8K23 - chains K and P of the 32 polymer chains in the assembly; structure by electron microscopy, 3.75 A resolution.

Chain K:
Protein: Csy3
Source organism: Vibrio phage ICP1_2004_A
UniProtKB: F1D5V6 (F1D5V6_9CAUD); numbering as in UniProt (aligned over 1-306)
Chain sequence (306 residues; each row starts with the number of its first residue):
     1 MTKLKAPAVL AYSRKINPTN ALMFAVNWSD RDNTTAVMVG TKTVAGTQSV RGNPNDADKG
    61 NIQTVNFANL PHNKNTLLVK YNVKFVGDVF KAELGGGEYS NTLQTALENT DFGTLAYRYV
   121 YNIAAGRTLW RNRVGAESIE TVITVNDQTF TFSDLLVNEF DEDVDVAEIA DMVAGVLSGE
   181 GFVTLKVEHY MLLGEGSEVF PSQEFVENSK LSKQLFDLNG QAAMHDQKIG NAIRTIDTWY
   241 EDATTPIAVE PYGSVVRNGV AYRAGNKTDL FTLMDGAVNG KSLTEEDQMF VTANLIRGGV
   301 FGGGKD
Not modelled in the structure: 1, 304-306

Chain P:
Molecule: 60-nt RNA strand
Source organism: Vibrio phage ICP1_2004_A
Sequence (60 nucleotides; numbered -7 to 52; the number before each row is that of its first residue; numbers below 1 keep their minus sign (C-7 is residue -7)):
    -7 CUUAAAGAGU CAACCCUUUG CUUAUCUUCC CUAUUUAAAU GUUAGCAGCC GCAUAGGCUG

Chain K / chain P interface:
Residue-residue contacts - 52 pairs, chain K then chain P:
  Ala11(K) - A-3(P)  sugar contact
  Tyr12(K) - A-3(P)  hydrogen bond to the sugar
  Tyr12(K) - A-2(P)  sugar contact
  Ser13(K) - A-3(P)  phosphate contact
  Ser13(K) - A-2(P)  hydrogen bond to the phosphate
  Arg14(K) - A-3(P)  phosphate contact
  Arg14(K) - A-2(P)  hydrogen bond to the phosphate
  Arg14(K) - G-1(P)  salt bridge to the phosphate
  Val44(K) - A5(P)  sugar contact
  Ala45(K) - A5(P)  hydrogen bond to the sugar
  Ala45(K) - C6(P)  phosphate contact
  Ala45(K) - C7(P)  phosphate contact
  Gly46(K) - A5(P)  sugar contact
  Gly46(K) - C6(P)  phosphate contact
  Thr47(K) - C6(P)  phosphate contact
  Asn61(K) - A5(P)  base contact
  Gln63(K) - A5(P)  base contact
  Val65(K) - A5(P)  base contact
  Glu93(K) - A-4(P)  base contact
  Glu93(K) - A-3(P)  hydrogen bond to the sugar
  Leu94(K) - A-4(P)  base contact
  Leu94(K) - A-3(P)  base contact
  Trp130(K) - A0(P)  base contact
  Arg131(K) - C3(P)  salt bridge to the phosphate
  Arg131(K) - A4(P)  salt bridge to the phosphate
  Ser202(K) - G1(P)  phosphate contact
  Ser202(K) - U2(P)  phosphate contact
  Gln203(K) - G1(P)  sugar contact
  Gln203(K) - U2(P)  hydrogen bond to the phosphate
  Gln203(K) - C3(P)  phosphate contact
  Glu204(K) - G1(P)  base contact
  Phe205(K) - G1(P)  stacking on the base
  Ser212(K) - A4(P)  base contact
  His225(K) - G1(P)  salt bridge to the phosphate
  Gln227(K) - A0(P)  sugar contact
  Gln227(K) - G1(P)  hydrogen bond to the phosphate
  Lys228(K) - A0(P)  hydrogen bond to the base
  Lys228(K) - G1(P)  phosphate contact
  Lys228(K) - U2(P)  salt bridge to the phosphate
  Asn231(K) - A0(P)  hydrogen bond to the base
  Arg234(K) - G-1(P)  sugar contact
  Arg234(K) - A0(P)  salt bridge to the phosphate
  Val255(K) - A0(P)  base contact
  Arg257(K) - A0(P)  base contact
  Arg257(K) - G1(P)  phosphate contact
  Arg257(K) - U2(P)  salt bridge to the phosphate
  Arg297(K) - A-2(P)  sugar contact
  Arg297(K) - G-1(P)  sugar contact
  Gly298(K) - A-2(P)  sugar contact
  Gly299(K) - A-2(P)  sugar contact
  Val300(K) - A-3(P)  base contact
  Val300(K) - A-2(P)  base contact
Interface residues without a listed pair, chain K (34 interface residues in all): Phe200, Lys213, Glu250

Summary:
Chain K and chain P form an interface of 34 and 12 residues respectively, with 9 hydrogen bonds, 7 salt
bridges and 1 aromatic stacking contact. Polar pairs include Lys228(K)-A0(P), Asn231(K)-A0(P) and
Tyr12(K)-A-3(P).
Chain K is Csy3 and chain P is a 60-nt RNA strand, both from Vibrio phage ICP1_2004_A; the structure, ICP1
Csy-dsDNA-Cas1-Cas2/3 complex (fully assembled form) composited structure with C1 symmetry, was determined by
electron microscopy.
